Entry 6HW0 (X-ray diffraction, 2.80 A resolution); this record covers chains B and C of the 28 polymer chains in the assembly.

== Chain B ==
Name: Proteasome subunit alpha type-3
From: Saccharomyces cerevisiae (strain ATCC 204508 / S288c)
Notes: EC 3.4.25.1
UniProtKB: P23638 (PSA3_YEAST); residues 0-257 here correspond to UniProt positions 1-258 (UniProt number = residue number + 1)
Amino-acid sequence (258 residues; row label = number of the first residue in the row; numbering starts at 0):
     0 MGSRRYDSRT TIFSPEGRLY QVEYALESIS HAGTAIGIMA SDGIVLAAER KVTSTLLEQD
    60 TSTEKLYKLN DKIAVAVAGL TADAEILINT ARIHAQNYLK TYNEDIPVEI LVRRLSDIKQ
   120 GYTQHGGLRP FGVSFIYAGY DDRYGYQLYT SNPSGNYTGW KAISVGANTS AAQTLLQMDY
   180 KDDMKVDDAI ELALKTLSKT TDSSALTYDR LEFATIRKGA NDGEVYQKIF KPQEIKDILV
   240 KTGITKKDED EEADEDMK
Not modelled in the structure: 0, 245-257
Curated features (UniProtKB/Swiss-Prot):
  - cross-link (Glycyl lysine isopeptide (Lys-Gly)): Lys99 (interchain with G-Cter in ubiquitin), Lys198 (interchain with G-Cter in ubiquitin), Lys230 (interchain with G-Cter in ubiquitin)

== Chain C ==
Name: Proteasome subunit alpha type-4
From: Saccharomyces cerevisiae (strain ATCC 204508 / S288c)
Notes: EC 3.4.25.1
UniProtKB: P40303 (PSA4_YEAST); residues -1 to 252 here correspond to UniProt positions 1-254 (UniProt number = residue number + 2)
Amino-acid sequence (254 residues; numbered -1 to 252; the number before each row is that of its first residue; numbers below 1 keep their minus sign (Met-1 is residue -1)):
    -1 MSGYDRALSI FSPDGHIFQV EYALEAVKRG TCAVGVKGKN CVVLGCERRS TLKLQDTRIT
    59 PSKVSKIDSH VVLSFSGLNA DSRILIEKAR VEAQSHRLTL EDPVTVEYLT RYVAGVQQRY
   119 TQSGGVRPFG VSTLIAGFDP RDDEPKLYQT EPSGIYSSWS AQTIGRNSKT VREFLEKNYD
   179 RKEPPATVEE CVKLTVRSLL EVVQTGAKNI EITVVKPDSD IVALSSEEIN QYVTQIEQEK
   239 QEQQEQDKKK KSNH
Not modelled in the structure: -1 to 0, 241-252
Curated features (UniProtKB/Swiss-Prot):
  - modified residue: Thr58 (Phosphothreonine)

== How chain B and chain C interact ==
Pairs across the interface (75; chain B residue first):
  Arg3(B) with Arg4(C), hydrogen bond (backbone-side chain)
  Asp6(B) with Tyr2(C), hydrogen bond; Arg4(C), salt bridge
  Arg8(B) with Arg4(C)
  Thr10(B) with Leu6(C); Arg125(C)
  Ile11(B) with Leu6(C), hydrophobic; Gln17(C)
  Phe12(B) with Gln17(C), hydrogen bond (backbone-side chain); Tyr20(C), hydrophobic; Ala21(C), hydrophobic; Leu76(C), hydrophobic; Arg125(C); Pro126(C); Gly128(C)
  Ser13(B) with Tyr20(C)
  Pro14(B) with Tyr20(C), hydrophobic; Glu23(C)
  Glu15(B) with Glu23(C); Arg27(C), hydrogen bond (backbone-side chain)
  Gly16(B) with Tyr20(C); Glu23(C); Ala24(C); Arg27(C), hydrogen bond (backbone-side chain)
  Arg17(B) with Arg27(C)
  Leu18(B) with Arg125(C)
  Met38(B) with Asp54(C); Arg56(C)
  Arg112(B) with Arg81(C)
  Ser115(B) with Arg81(C), hydrogen bond (backbone-side chain)
  Asp116(B) with Arg81(C), salt bridge; Ile82(C)
  Gln119(B) with Ala78(C); Asp79(C); Ile82(C)
  Thr122(B) with Arg125(C), hydrogen bond (backbone-side chain)
  Gln123(B) with Tyr118(C); Gly123(C); Val124(C); Arg125(C), hydrogen bond (backbone-backbone); Phe127(C)
  His124(B) with Gly123(C); Val124(C)
  Gly125(B) with Tyr2(C); Gly123(C)
  Gly126(B) with Tyr2(C)
  Tyr143(B) with Arg56(C), hydrogen bond (backbone-side chain); Ile57(C), hydrophobic
  Tyr145(B) with Arg56(C), hydrogen bond (backbone-side chain)
  Gln146(B) with Ile57(C)
  Leu147(B) with Ile57(C)
  Tyr148(B) with Ile57(C)
  Ser153(B) with Ala78(C)
  Gly154(B) with Ala78(C); Arg81(C), hydrogen bond (backbone-side chain)
  Asn155(B) with Asn77(C); Ala78(C)
  Tyr156(B) with Pro59(C), hydrophobic; Arg81(C)
  Gly158(B) with Gln53(C); Asp54(C), hydrogen bond (backbone-backbone); Ile57(C); Thr58(C), hydrogen bond (backbone-side chain)
  Trp159(B) with Lys51(C); Leu52(C); Gln53(C); Asp54(C)
  Lys160(B) with Leu52(C), hydrogen bond (backbone-backbone); Gln53(C); Asp54(C)
  Ala161(B) with Leu52(C), hydrogen bond (backbone-backbone)
  Gln172(B) with Lys51(C)
  Leu175(B) with Leu52(C)
  Gln176(B) with Lys51(C); Leu52(C)
Also at the interface, not in a pair above, chain B (40 interface residues in all): Thr157, Tyr179
Also at the interface, not in a pair above, chain C (31 interface residues in all): Leu50

== Summary ==
Chain B and chain C form an interface of 40 and 31 residues respectively; the contacts include 15 hydrogen
bonds and 2 salt bridges. Among the polar pairs are Asp6(B)-Arg4(C), Asp116(B)-Arg81(C) and Arg3(B)-Arg4(C).
Chain B is Proteasome subunit alpha type-3 and chain C is Proteasome subunit alpha type-4, both from
Saccharomyces cerevisiae (strain ATCC 204508 / S288c); the structure, Yeast 20S proteasome in complex with 7,
was determined by X-ray diffraction together with 6HTB, 6HTC, 6HTD, 6HTP, 6HTR, 6HUB and 30 further entries
from the same study.
